Entry 2H1O (X-ray diffraction, 3.00 A resolution); this record covers chains U and E of the 10 polymer chains in the assembly.

[Chain U]
Molecule: IR36-strand 1
Notes: engineered mutation(s): iodo
Sequence (36 nucleotides; numbered 1 to 36; the number before each row is that of its first residue):
     1 AGATTGCTAT CATTTTTTTT ATTTTGATAG CATXTG
Modified residues: 5IU (5-iodo-2'-deoxyuridine-5'-monophosphate) at position 34

[Chain E]
Protein: Trafficking protein A
Source organism: Neisseria gonorrhoeae
Reference sequence: Q9RF92 (Q9RF92_NEIGO); aligned to UniProt positions 2-68 over residues 2-68 (the alignment contains insertions or deletions, so no single offset holds)
Sequence (68 residues; each row starts with the number of its first residue):
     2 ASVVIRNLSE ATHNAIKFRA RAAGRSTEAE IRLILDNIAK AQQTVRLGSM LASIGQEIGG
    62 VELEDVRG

[Chain U / chain E interface]
Pairs across the interface - 6 pairs, chain U then chain E:
  DT25(U) - Arg7(E)  base contact
  DG26(U) - Arg7(E)  hydrogen bond to the base
  DA27(U) - Arg7(E)  base contact
  DT28(U) - Ser3(E)  base contact
  DT28(U) - Val4(E)  base contact
  DT28(U) - Val5(E)  base contact

[In short]
Chain U and chain E each contribute 4 residues to their interface, with 1 hydrogen bond. The hydrogen-bonded
pair is DG26(U)-Arg7(E).
Here chain U is IR36-strand 1 and chain E is Trafficking protein A (Neisseria gonorrhoeae). Entry 2H1O
(Structure of FitAB bound to IR36 DNA fragment) was determined by X-ray diffraction together with 2H1C and
2BSQ from the same study.
